Entry 6DVD (X-ray diffraction, 3.90 A resolution); this record covers chains C and D of the 8 polymer chains in the assembly.

== Chain C ==
Protein: DNA-directed RNA polymerase subunit beta
From: Mycobacterium tuberculosis (strain ATCC 25618 / H37Rv)
Notes: EC 2.7.7.6
Reference sequence: P9WGY9 (RPOB_MYCTU); residue numbers follow UniProt; this construct covers 1-1178
Amino-acid sequence (1178 residues; each row starts with the number of its first residue):
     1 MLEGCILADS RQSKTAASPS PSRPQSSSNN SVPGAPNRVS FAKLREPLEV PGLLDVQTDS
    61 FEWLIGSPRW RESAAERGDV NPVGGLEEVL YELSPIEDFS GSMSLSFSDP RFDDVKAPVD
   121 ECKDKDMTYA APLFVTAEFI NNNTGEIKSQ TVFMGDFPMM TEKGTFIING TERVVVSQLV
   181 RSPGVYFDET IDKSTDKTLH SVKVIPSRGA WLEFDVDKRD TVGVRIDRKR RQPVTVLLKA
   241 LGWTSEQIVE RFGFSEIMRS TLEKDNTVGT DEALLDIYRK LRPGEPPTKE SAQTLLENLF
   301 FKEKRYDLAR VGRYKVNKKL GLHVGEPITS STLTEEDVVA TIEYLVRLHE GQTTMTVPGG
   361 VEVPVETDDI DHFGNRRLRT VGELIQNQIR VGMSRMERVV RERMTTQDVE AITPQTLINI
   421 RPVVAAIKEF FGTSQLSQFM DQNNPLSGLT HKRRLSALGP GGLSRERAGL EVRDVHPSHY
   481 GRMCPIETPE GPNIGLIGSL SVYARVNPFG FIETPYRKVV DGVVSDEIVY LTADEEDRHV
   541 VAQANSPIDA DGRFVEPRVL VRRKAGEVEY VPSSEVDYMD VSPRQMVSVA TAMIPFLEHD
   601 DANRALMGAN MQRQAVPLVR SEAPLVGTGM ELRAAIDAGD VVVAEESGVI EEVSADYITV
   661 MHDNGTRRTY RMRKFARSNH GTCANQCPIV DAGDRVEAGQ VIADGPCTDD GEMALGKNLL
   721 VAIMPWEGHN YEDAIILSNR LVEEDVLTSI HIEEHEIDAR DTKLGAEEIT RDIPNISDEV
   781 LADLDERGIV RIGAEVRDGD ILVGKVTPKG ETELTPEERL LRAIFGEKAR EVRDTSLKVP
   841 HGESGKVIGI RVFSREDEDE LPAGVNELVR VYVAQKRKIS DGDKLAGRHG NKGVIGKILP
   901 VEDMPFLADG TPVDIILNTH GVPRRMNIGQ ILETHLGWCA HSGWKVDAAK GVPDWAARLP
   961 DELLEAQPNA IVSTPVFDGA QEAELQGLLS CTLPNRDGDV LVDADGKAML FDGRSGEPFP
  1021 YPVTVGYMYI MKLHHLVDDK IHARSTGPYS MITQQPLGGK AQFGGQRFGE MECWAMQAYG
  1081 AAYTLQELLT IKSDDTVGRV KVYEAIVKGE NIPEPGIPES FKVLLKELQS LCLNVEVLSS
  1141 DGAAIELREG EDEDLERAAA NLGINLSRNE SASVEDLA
Disordered / not traced: 1-27, 1154-1178
UniProt features mapped onto this chain:
  - natural variant: Val423 (V423A: In strain: vr1), Leu436 (L436P: In strain: vr2), Ser437 (S437T: In strain: vr3), Gln438 to Asp441 (sequence variant, change not given here; In strain: RJ49), Gln438 (Q438L: In strain: vr4), Phe439 (F439V: In strain: RJ37), Met440 to Asn443 (deletion: In strain: RJ55), Asp441 (D441V: In strain: vr3), Leu449 to Lys452 (sequence variant, change not given here; In strain: RJ48), His451 (H451D: In strain: vr5; H451L: In strain: SP28; H451N: In strain: vr6; H451P: In strain: vr8; H451Q: In strain: vr1; H451R: In strain: vr7), Ser456 (S456L: In strain: vr11 and RJ37; S456Q: In strain: vr9; S456W: In strain: vr10), Leu458 (L458P: In strain: vr12 and SP22)
  - mutagenesis: Glu138 (E138R: Weakens interaction with TRCF and CarD), Ile147 (I147A: Weakens interaction with TRCF and CarD), Lys148 (K148A: Does not affect association with TRCF, but weakens interaction with CarD), Ser149 (S149A: Does not affect association with TRCF, but weakens interaction with CarD)

== Chain D ==
Protein: DNA-directed RNA polymerase subunit beta'
From: Mycobacterium tuberculosis (strain ATCC 25618 / H37Rv)
Notes: EC 2.7.7.6
Reference sequence: P9WGY7 (RPOC_MYCTU); residue numbers follow UniProt; this construct covers 1-1316
Amino-acid sequence (1316 residues; row label = number of the first residue in the row):
     1 MLDVNFFDEL RIGLATAEDI RQWSYGEVKK PETINYRTLK PEKDGLFCEK IFGPTRDWEC
    61 YCGKYKRVRF KGIICERCGV EVTRAKVRRE RMGHIELAAP VTHIWYFKGV PSRLGYLLDL
   121 APKDLEKIIY FAAYVITSVD EEMRHNELST LEAEMAVERK AVEDQRDGEL EARAQKLEAD
   181 LAELEAEGAK ADARRKVRDG GEREMRQIRD RAQRELDRLE DIWSTFTKLA PKQLIVDENL
   241 YRELVDRYGE YFTGAMGAES IQKLIENFDI DAEAESLRDV IRNGKGQKKL RALKRLKVVA
   301 AFQQSGNSPM GMVLDAVPVI PPELRPMVQL DGGRFATSDL NDLYRRVINR NNRLKRLIDL
   361 GAPEIIVNNE KRMLQESVDA LFDNGRRGRP VTGPGNRPLK SLSDLLKGKQ GRFRQNLLGK
   421 RVDYSGRSVI VVGPQLKLHQ CGLPKLMALE LFKPFVMKRL VDLNHAQNIK SAKRMVERQR
   481 PQVWDVLEEV IAEHPVLLNR APTLHRLGIQ AFEPMLVEGK AIQLHPLVCE AFNADFDGDQ
   541 MAVHLPLSAE AQAEARILML SSNNILSPAS GRPLAMPRLD MVTGLYYLTT EVPGDTGEYQ
   601 PASGDHPETG VYSSPAEAIM AADRGVLSVR AKIKVRLTQL RPPVEIEAEL FGHSGWQPGD
   661 AWMAETTLGR VMFNELLPLG YPFVNKQMHK KVQAAIINDL AERYPMIVVA QTVDKLKDAG
   721 FYWATRSGVT VSMADVLVPP RKKEILDHYE ERADKVEKQF QRGALNHDER NEALVEIWKE
   781 ATDEVGQALR EHYPDDNPII TIVDSGATGN FTQTRTLAGM KGLVTNPKGE FIPRPVKSSF
   841 REGLTVLEYF INTHGARKGL ADTALRTADS GYLTRRLVDV SQDVIVREHD CQTERGIVVE
   901 LAERAPDGTL IRDPYIETSA YARTLGTDAV DEAGNVIVER GQDLGDPEID ALLAAGITQV
   961 KVRSVLTCAT STGVCATCYG RSMATGKLVD IGEAVGIVAA QSIGEPGTQL TMRTFHQGGV
  1021 GEDITGGLPR VQELFEARVP RGKAPIADVT GRVRLEDGER FYKITIVPDD GGEEVVYDKI
  1081 SKRQRLRVFK HEDGSERVLS DGDHVEVGQQ LMEGSADPHE VLRVQGPREV QIHLVREVQE
  1141 VYRAQGVSIH DKHIEVIVRQ MLRRVTIIDS GSTEFLPGSL IDRAEFEAEN RRVVAEGGEP
  1201 AAGRPVLMGI TKASLATDSW LSAASFQETT RVLTDAAINC RSDKLNGLKE NVIIGKLIPA
  1261 GTGINRYRNI AVQPTEEARA AAYTIPSYED QYYSPDFGAA TGAAVPLDDY GYSDYR
Disordered / not traced: 1-2, 1012-1025, 1282-1316
UniProt features mapped onto this chain:
  - binding site (Zn(2+)): Cys60, Cys62, Cys75, Cys78, Cys891, Cys968, Cys975, Cys978
  - binding site (Mg(2+)): Asp535, Asp537, Asp539
Ion coordination: Zn2+ site 1: Cys60, Cys62, Cys75, Cys78; Zn2+ site 2: Cys891, Cys968, Cys975, Cys978

== Interface between chain C and chain D ==
Residue-residue contacts (370; chain C residue first):
  Leu470(C) - Asp862(D)
  Arg473(C) - Arg857(D)  hydrogen bond (backbone-side chain)
  Asp474(C) - Pro827(D)
  Asp474(C) - Arg857(D)
  Val475(C) - Phe850(D)  hydrophobic
  Val475(C) - Thr853(D)
  Val475(C) - His854(D)  hydrogen bond (backbone-side chain)
  Val475(C) - Arg857(D)
  His476(C) - Phe850(D)
  Tyr480(C) - Val846(D)
  Cys484(C) - Arg857(D)
  Pro485(C) - Phe850(D)  hydrophobic
  Pro485(C) - Thr853(D)
  Pro485(C) - Arg857(D)  hydrogen bond (backbone-side chain)
  Ile486(C) - Tyr849(D)  hydrophobic
  Ile486(C) - Thr853(D)
  Ile486(C) - Arg857(D)
  Thr488(C) - Arg857(D)
  Ile494(C) - Arg857(D)
  Ile494(C) - Leu860(D)  hydrophobic
  Gly495(C) - Arg857(D)
  Gln543(C) - Thr845(D)
  Gln543(C) - Val846(D)  hydrogen bond (side chain-backbone)
  Gln543(C) - Leu847(D)  hydrogen bond (side chain-backbone)
  Val568(C) - Leu847(D)  hydrophobic
  Pro583(C) - Val846(D)
  Met586(C) - Val846(D)
  Met586(C) - Phe850(D)  hydrophobic
  Leu597(C) - Tyr849(D)
  Glu598(C) - Gly843(D)
  Glu598(C) - Leu844(D)  hydrogen bond (backbone-backbone)
  Glu598(C) - Tyr849(D)
  His599(C) - Phe840(D)  hydrogen bond (side chain-backbone)
  His599(C) - Arg841(D)  hydrogen bond (side chain-backbone)
  His599(C) - Glu842(D)
  Asp600(C) - Phe840(D)
  Asp600(C) - Tyr849(D)  hydrogen bond (backbone-side chain)
  Asp601(C) - Phe840(D)
  Asp601(C) - Tyr849(D)
  Asp601(C) - Asn852(D)
  Ala602(C) - Thr853(D)
  Ala602(C) - Ala856(D)  hydrophobic
  Asn603(C) - Ala856(D)
  Asn603(C) - Leu860(D)
  Ala605(C) - Tyr849(D)
  Ile723(C) - Val729(D)
  Ile723(C) - Thr730(D)
  Met724(C) - Thr725(D)
  Pro725(C) - Asp580(D)
  Pro725(C) - Ala724(D)
  Pro725(C) - Thr725(D)
  Pro725(C) - Val729(D)
  Trp726(C) - Thr725(D)
  Glu727(C) - Pro434(D)
  Glu727(C) - Phe721(D)
  Glu727(C) - Tyr722(D)
  Glu727(C) - Thr725(D)  hydrogen bond (backbone-side chain)
  Glu727(C) - Arg726(D)  salt bridge
  Gly728(C) - Val432(D)
  Gly728(C) - Pro434(D)
  Gly728(C) - Phe721(D)
  His729(C) - Val432(D)
  His729(C) - Pro434(D)
  Asn730(C) - Asp580(D)
  Tyr731(C) - Val432(D)  hydrophobic
  Tyr731(C) - Pro526(D)  hydrogen bond (side chain-backbone)
  Tyr731(C) - Cys529(D)  hydrophobic
  Tyr731(C) - Phe536(D)
  Tyr731(C) - Arg578(D)  hydrogen bond
  Tyr731(C) - Leu579(D)  hydrophobic
  Tyr731(C) - Met581(D)
  Tyr731(C) - Phe721(D)  hydrophobic
  Glu732(C) - Cys529(D)
  Glu732(C) - Ala534(D)
  Glu732(C) - Phe536(D)  hydrogen bond (backbone-backbone)
  Glu732(C) - Arg578(D)  salt bridge
  Glu732(C) - Leu579(D)
  Asp733(C) - Asp535(D)
  Asp733(C) - Phe536(D)
  Ala734(C) - Val432(D)  hydrophobic
  Ala734(C) - Phe536(D)
  Arg760(C) - Asp331(D)  salt bridge
  Lys763(C) - Arg37(D)
  Lys763(C) - Leu39(D)
  Arg797(C) - Arg478(D)  hydrogen bond (side chain-backbone)
  Arg797(C) - Gln479(D)
  Asp798(C) - Arg478(D)  hydrogen bond (backbone-side chain)
  Asp798(C) - Gln479(D)
  Gly799(C) - Arg478(D)  hydrogen bond (backbone-side chain)
  Asp800(C) - Arg478(D)  salt bridge
  Thr812(C) - Glu59(D)  hydrogen bond
  Thr812(C) - Lys66(D)
  Glu813(C) - Arg56(D)  salt bridge
  Glu813(C) - Glu59(D)
  Asp881(C) - Ala521(D)
  Gly882(C) - Val429(D)
  Gly882(C) - Val431(D)
  Lys884(C) - Asp537(D)
  Lys892(C) - Asp537(D)
  Gly893(C) - Phe536(D)
  Gly893(C) - Asp537(D)
  Val894(C) - Val429(D)  hydrophobic
  Val894(C) - Ile430(D)
  Val894(C) - Phe536(D)  hydrogen bond (backbone-backbone)
  Val894(C) - Gly538(D)
  Ile895(C) - Val431(D)
  Gly896(C) - Val431(D)
  Asn918(C) - Asp580(D)  hydrogen bond
  Thr919(C) - Val729(D)  hydrogen bond (side chain-backbone)
  Thr919(C) - Thr730(D)
  Thr919(C) - Val731(D)
  His920(C) - Leu579(D)
  His920(C) - Asp580(D)  salt bridge
  His920(C) - Thr583(D)  hydrogen bond
  His920(C) - Ile802(D)
  His920(C) - Thr808(D)
  Pro923(C) - Leu817(D)
  Arg924(C) - Thr808(D)  hydrogen bond
  Arg924(C) - Gln813(D)
  Met926(C) - Gln813(D)
  Met926(C) - Thr816(D)
  Met926(C) - Leu817(D)  hydrophobic
  Met926(C) - Phe840(D)  hydrophobic
  Ile928(C) - Leu817(D)  hydrophobic
  Ile931(C) - Val731(D)
  Ile931(C) - Ser732(D)
  Ile931(C) - Met733(D)
  Leu932(C) - Met733(D)  hydrophobic
  His935(C) - Ser732(D)  hydrogen bond
  His935(C) - Met733(D)  hydrogen bond (side chain-backbone)
  Phe977(C) - Val846(D)  hydrophobic
  Phe977(C) - Tyr849(D)  hydrophobic
  Glu982(C) - Met733(D)
  Glu982(C) - Arg841(D)  salt bridge
  Glu982(C) - Glu842(D)
  Leu985(C) - Met733(D)  hydrophobic
  Gln986(C) - Met733(D)
  Asp1005(C) - Ser732(D)  hydrogen bond (backbone-side chain)
  Asp1005(C) - Ala734(D)
  Lys1007(C) - Ser732(D)
  Lys1007(C) - Asp735(D)  salt bridge
  Asp1012(C) - Arg726(D)  salt bridge
  Phe1019(C) - Thr725(D)
  Pro1020(C) - Arg726(D)
  Tyr1021(C) - Tyr587(D)  hydrogen bond
  Tyr1021(C) - Arg630(D)
  Tyr1021(C) - Arg726(D)
  Tyr1021(C) - Ser727(D)
  Tyr1021(C) - Gly728(D)
  Pro1022(C) - Thr730(D)
  Thr1024(C) - Thr730(D)
  Thr1024(C) - Val731(D)  hydrogen bond (side chain-backbone)
  Thr1024(C) - Ser732(D)
  Val1037(C) - Val429(D)  hydrophobic
  Asp1038(C) - Lys520(D)  salt bridge
  Lys1040(C) - Arg427(D)
  Lys1040(C) - Ser428(D)
  Lys1040(C) - Val429(D)
  Lys1040(C) - Gln540(D)
  Ile1041(C) - Arg427(D)
  Ile1041(C) - Ser428(D)
  Ile1041(C) - Met447(D)  hydrophobic
  Ile1041(C) - Lys520(D)
  His1042(C) - Gly426(D)
  His1042(C) - Arg427(D)  hydrogen bond (backbone-backbone)
  Ala1043(C) - Ser425(D)
  Ala1043(C) - Gly426(D)
  Ala1043(C) - Glu450(D)
  Arg1044(C) - Asp423(D)  salt bridge
  Arg1044(C) - Tyr424(D)  hydrogen bond (backbone-backbone)
  Arg1044(C) - Ser425(D)  hydrogen bond (backbone-backbone)
  Arg1044(C) - Glu450(D)
  Ser1045(C) - Asp423(D)
  Ser1045(C) - Tyr424(D)  hydrogen bond (backbone-backbone)
  Ser1045(C) - Glu450(D)  hydrogen bond
  Ser1045(C) - Lys453(D)
  Tyr1049(C) - Asp423(D)  hydrogen bond
  Met1051(C) - Arg89(D)  hydrogen bond (backbone-side chain)
  Ile1052(C) - Arg89(D)  hydrogen bond (backbone-side chain)
  Ile1052(C) - Glu323(D)
  Ile1052(C) - Pro326(D)  hydrophobic
  Gln1055(C) - Asn416(D)  hydrogen bond (side chain-backbone)
  Gln1055(C) - Lys420(D)
  Gln1055(C) - Arg421(D)
  Pro1056(C) - Arg421(D)
  Pro1056(C) - Asp423(D)
  Leu1057(C) - Arg421(D)
  Gly1058(C) - Arg421(D)
  Phe1063(C) - Glu450(D)
  Gly1065(C) - Arg421(D)  hydrogen bond (backbone-side chain)
  Gly1065(C) - Val422(D)
  Gly1065(C) - Ser425(D)
  Gln1066(C) - Arg421(D)
  Gln1066(C) - Val422(D)  hydrogen bond (backbone-backbone)
  Gln1066(C) - Ser425(D)  hydrogen bond (backbone-side chain)
  Gln1066(C) - Gly426(D)
  Gln1066(C) - Arg427(D)
  Arg1067(C) - Arg414(D)  hydrogen bond (side chain-backbone)
  Arg1067(C) - Gln415(D)  hydrogen bond (side chain-backbone)
  Arg1067(C) - Gly419(D)  hydrogen bond (side chain-backbone)
  Arg1067(C) - Lys420(D)
  Arg1067(C) - Arg421(D)
  Phe1068(C) - Gly419(D)
  Phe1068(C) - Lys420(D)  hydrogen bond (backbone-backbone)
  Phe1068(C) - Val422(D)  hydrophobic
  Phe1068(C) - Ile509(D)  hydrophobic
  Phe1068(C) - His544(D)
  Gly1069(C) - Leu418(D)
  Gly1069(C) - Gly419(D)
  Glu1070(C) - Arg414(D)  salt bridge
  Glu1070(C) - Leu418(D)
  Glu1070(C) - Arg875(D)  salt bridge
  Met1071(C) - Thr503(D)
  Glu1072(C) - Asn499(D)
  Glu1072(C) - Ala501(D)
  Glu1072(C) - Thr503(D)  hydrogen bond
  Glu1072(C) - Ile509(D)
  Cys1073(C) - Leu418(D)  hydrogen bond (side chain-backbone)
  Trp1074(C) - Arg875(D)
  Trp1074(C) - Val878(D)
  Trp1074(C) - Ile997(D)
  Trp1074(C) - Gln1001(D)
  Ala1075(C) - Thr503(D)
  Ala1075(C) - Arg506(D)
  Ala1075(C) - Gln1001(D)
  Met1076(C) - Ile509(D)  hydrophobic
  Met1076(C) - Met559(D)  hydrophobic
  Gln1077(C) - Gln882(D)  hydrogen bond
  Gln1077(C) - Ala994(D)
  Gln1077(C) - Ile997(D)
  Gln1077(C) - Leu1248(D)
  Gln1077(C) - Ile1258(D)
  Ala1078(C) - Arg506(D)  hydrogen bond (backbone-side chain)
  Ala1078(C) - Val998(D)
  Ala1078(C) - Gln1001(D)
  Tyr1079(C) - Arg506(D)  hydrogen bond (side chain-backbone)
  Tyr1079(C) - Leu507(D)
  Tyr1079(C) - Ile509(D)  hydrogen bond (side chain-backbone)
  Tyr1079(C) - Gln510(D)
  Tyr1079(C) - Leu558(D)
  Tyr1079(C) - Met559(D)  hydrophobic
  Gly1080(C) - Ala1260(D)
  Gly1080(C) - Gly1261(D)
  Gly1080(C) - Thr1262(D)  hydrogen bond (backbone-backbone)
  Ala1081(C) - Glu554(D)
  Ala1081(C) - Met559(D)  hydrophobic
  Ala1082(C) - Glu554(D)  hydrogen bond (backbone-side chain)
  Ala1082(C) - Leu1257(D)
  Ala1082(C) - Ile1258(D)  hydrophobic
  Ala1082(C) - Ala1260(D)
  Ala1082(C) - Thr1262(D)
  Ala1082(C) - Gly1263(D)
  Tyr1083(C) - Glu550(D)
  Tyr1083(C) - Glu554(D)  hydrogen bond (backbone-side chain)
  Tyr1083(C) - Leu1257(D)
  Tyr1083(C) - Thr1262(D)
  Tyr1083(C) - Arg1268(D)
  Thr1084(C) - Leu497(D)
  Thr1084(C) - Ala551(D)  hydrogen bond (side chain-backbone)
  Thr1084(C) - Glu554(D)  hydrogen bond (backbone-side chain)
  Leu1085(C) - Val1252(D)  hydrophobic
  Leu1085(C) - Ile1258(D)  hydrophobic
  Gln1086(C) - Gly1255(D)  hydrogen bond (side chain-backbone)
  Gln1086(C) - Leu1257(D)
  Glu1087(C) - Pro546(D)
  Glu1087(C) - Leu547(D)  hydrogen bond (side chain-backbone)
  Glu1087(C) - Ser548(D)  hydrogen bond (side chain-backbone)
  Glu1087(C) - Ala551(D)
  Leu1088(C) - Val422(D)
  Leu1088(C) - His544(D)
  Leu1089(C) - Lys420(D)
  Leu1089(C) - Val1252(D)  hydrophobic
  Lys1092(C) - Val422(D)
  Lys1092(C) - Asp423(D)  hydrogen bond (backbone-backbone)
  Lys1092(C) - Leu545(D)  hydrogen bond (side chain-backbone)
  Lys1092(C) - Leu547(D)
  Ser1093(C) - Lys420(D)
  Ser1093(C) - Arg421(D)  hydrogen bond (side chain-backbone)
  Asp1094(C) - Lys420(D)
  Thr1096(C) - Lys86(D)
  Val1102(C) - Leu547(D)  hydrophobic
  Tyr1103(C) - Tyr424(D)
  Tyr1103(C) - Pro454(D)  hydrophobic
  Tyr1103(C) - Met457(D)
  Ile1106(C) - Tyr424(D)
  Ile1106(C) - Pro454(D)
  Ile1106(C) - Phe455(D)  hydrophobic
  Ile1106(C) - Lys458(D)
  Val1107(C) - Met457(D)  hydrophobic
  Val1107(C) - Lys458(D)
  Lys1108(C) - Lys458(D)
  Gly1109(C) - Lys458(D)
  Ile1112(C) - Leu547(D)
  Ile1112(C) - Ser548(D)
  Gly1116(C) - Asn5(D)  hydrogen bond (backbone-side chain)
  Ile1117(C) - Asp3(D)
  Ile1117(C) - Val4(D)
  Ile1117(C) - Asn5(D)
  Pro1118(C) - Ile1253(D)
  Pro1118(C) - Ile1254(D)
  Glu1119(C) - Arg89(D)  salt bridge
  Ser1120(C) - Asn416(D)
  Ser1120(C) - Leu417(D)
  Phe1121(C) - Ile1253(D)  hydrophobic
  Phe1121(C) - Ile1254(D)  hydrophobic
  Val1123(C) - Leu324(D)  hydrophobic
  Leu1124(C) - Leu406(D)  hydrophobic
  Leu1124(C) - Phe413(D)  hydrophobic
  Leu1124(C) - Leu417(D)  hydrophobic
  Lys1126(C) - Glu90(D)  hydrogen bond (side chain-backbone)
  Lys1126(C) - Met92(D)
  Lys1126(C) - Pro321(D)
  Glu1127(C) - Ile320(D)
  Glu1127(C) - Leu405(D)
  Glu1127(C) - Leu406(D)
  Glu1127(C) - Arg412(D)  salt bridge
  Leu1128(C) - Leu406(D)  hydrophobic
  Gln1129(C) - Trp23(D)
  Gln1129(C) - Met92(D)
  Gln1129(C) - Pro318(D)
  Ser1130(C) - Met92(D)
  Ser1130(C) - Pro318(D)
  Ser1130(C) - Ile320(D)
  Ser1130(C) - Phe382(D)
  Ser1130(C) - Leu402(D)
  Leu1131(C) - His103(D)  hydrogen bond (backbone-side chain)
  Leu1131(C) - Trp105(D)  hydrophobic
  Leu1131(C) - Phe382(D)
  Leu1131(C) - Leu402(D)  hydrophobic
  Cys1132(C) - Ala15(D)  hydrogen bond (backbone-backbone)
  Cys1132(C) - His103(D)
  Cys1132(C) - Leu314(D)  hydrophobic
  Cys1132(C) - Pro318(D)
  Cys1132(C) - Phe382(D)  hydrophobic
  Leu1133(C) - Gly13(D)
  Leu1133(C) - Ala15(D)
  Leu1133(C) - Trp23(D)
  Leu1133(C) - Trp105(D)  hydrophobic
  Leu1133(C) - Tyr106(D)
  Leu1133(C) - Ala1237(D)  hydrophobic
  Asn1134(C) - Arg11(D)
  Asn1134(C) - Ile12(D)
  Asn1134(C) - Gly13(D)  hydrogen bond (backbone-backbone)
  Asn1134(C) - Leu14(D)
  Asn1134(C) - Ala15(D)
  Asn1134(C) - Asp19(D)
  Asn1134(C) - Trp23(D)
  Val1135(C) - Arg11(D)
  Val1135(C) - Ile12(D)  hydrophobic
  Glu1136(C) - Leu10(D)
  Glu1136(C) - Arg11(D)  hydrogen bond (backbone-backbone)
  Val1137(C) - Glu9(D)
  Val1137(C) - Leu10(D)  hydrophobic
  Leu1138(C) - Phe7(D)
  Leu1138(C) - Asp8(D)  hydrogen bond (backbone-backbone)
  Leu1138(C) - Glu9(D)  hydrogen bond (backbone-backbone)
  Leu1138(C) - Arg11(D)
  Ile1145(C) - Phe7(D)  hydrophobic
  Leu1147(C) - Asp3(D)
  Arg1148(C) - Glu90(D)
  Glu1149(C) - Glu90(D)
  Gly1150(C) - Tyr25(D)  hydrogen bond (backbone-side chain)
  Glu1151(C) - Gln22(D)
  Glu1151(C) - Tyr25(D)
  Asp1152(C) - Arg21(D)
  Asp1152(C) - Gln22(D)  hydrogen bond (backbone-backbone)
  Asp1152(C) - Trp23(D)
  Asp1152(C) - Ser24(D)
  Glu1153(C) - Arg21(D)
  Glu1153(C) - Ser24(D)
Interface residues without a listed pair, chain C (172 interface residues in all): Pro477, His479, Met483, Asn545, Arg819, Val922, Gln981, Gly1006, Val1023, Thr1046, Thr1053, Gln1054, Lys1060, Thr1090, Pro1115, Ser1139, Ser1140
Interface residues without a listed pair, chain D (185 interface residues in all): Ile20, Val68, Tyr344, Ser403, Gln435, Pro444, Leu451, Ile469, Glu477, His505, Ala542, Asn564, Ala807, Lys858, Ala861, Glu993, Trp1220, Leu1233, Lys1249, Lys1256

== Overview ==
172 residues of chain C face 185 of chain D across their interface, with 70 hydrogen bonds and 15 salt
bridges. Among the polar pairs are Glu727(C)-Arg726(D), Glu732(C)-Arg578(D) and Arg760(C)-Asp331(D).
Here chain C is DNA-directed RNA polymerase subunit beta and chain D is DNA-directed RNA polymerase subunit
beta', both from Mycobacterium tuberculosis (strain ATCC 25618 / H37Rv). Entry 6DVD (Crystal structure of
Mycobacterium tuberculosis transcription initiation complex(ECF sigma factor L) with 6 nt spacer and ...) was
determined by X-ray diffraction, deposited together with 6DV9, 6DVB, 6DVC and 6DVE.
